7RFV - chain A; structure by X-ray diffraction, 3.20 A resolution.

[Chain A]
Protein: Tailspike protein
From: Escherichia virus CBA120
Notes: fragment: N-terminal fragment
Reference sequence: G3M192 (G3M192_9CAUD); residue numbers follow UniProt; this construct covers 1-250
Amino-acid sequence (250 residues; numbered 1 to 250; the number before each row is that of its first residue):
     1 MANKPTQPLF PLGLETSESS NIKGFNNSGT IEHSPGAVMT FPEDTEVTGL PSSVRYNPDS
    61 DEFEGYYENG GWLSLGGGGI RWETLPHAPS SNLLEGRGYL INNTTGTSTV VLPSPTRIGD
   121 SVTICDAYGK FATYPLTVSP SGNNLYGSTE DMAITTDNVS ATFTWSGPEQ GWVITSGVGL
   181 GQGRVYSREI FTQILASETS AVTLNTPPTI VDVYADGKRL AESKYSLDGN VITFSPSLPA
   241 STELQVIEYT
Disordered / not traced: 1-3, 181-186
Reported in the primary citation:
  - conformationally variable residues (order/disorder transition): Gly-179 to Arg-188

[In short]
The paper reports conformational variability at Gly-179.
Chain A is Tailspike protein (Escherichia virus CBA120); the structure, Tailspike protein 4 (TSP4) from phage
CBA120, residues 1-250, obtained in the presence of PEG8000, was determined by X-ray diffraction, deposited
together with 7REJ and 7RFO.
